8UZ2 - chains E and H of the 9 polymer chains in the assembly; structure by electron microscopy, 3.18 A resolution.

# Chain E
Protein: Acetyl-coenzyme A carboxylase carboxyl transferase subunit alpha
Source organism: Escherichia coli
Notes: EC 2.1.3.15
Reference sequence: P0ABD5 (ACCA_ECOLI); residue numbers follow UniProt; this construct covers 4-319
Sequence (316 residues; each row starts with the number of its first residue):
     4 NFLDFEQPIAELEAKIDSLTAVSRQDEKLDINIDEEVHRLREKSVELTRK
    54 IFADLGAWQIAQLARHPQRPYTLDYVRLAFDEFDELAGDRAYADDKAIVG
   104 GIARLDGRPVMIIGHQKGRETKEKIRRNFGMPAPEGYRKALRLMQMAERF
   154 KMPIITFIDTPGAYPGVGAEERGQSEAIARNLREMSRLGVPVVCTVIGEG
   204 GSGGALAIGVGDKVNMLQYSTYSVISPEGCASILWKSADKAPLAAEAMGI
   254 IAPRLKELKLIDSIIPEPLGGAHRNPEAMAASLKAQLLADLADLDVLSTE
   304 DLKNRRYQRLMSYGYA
Residues lining bound ligands: acetyl coenzyme A (ACO): Val227, Ile228, Leu237

# Chain H
Protein: Acetyl-coenzyme A carboxylase carboxyl transferase subunit beta
Source organism: Escherichia coli
Notes: EC 2.1.3.15
Reference sequence: P0A9Q5 (ACCD_ECOLI); residue numbers follow UniProt; this construct covers 2-285
Sequence (284 residues; numbered 2 to 285; the number before each row is that of its first residue):
     2 SWIERIKSNITPTRKASIPEGVWTKCDSCGQVLYRAELERNLEVCPKCDH
    52 HMRMTARNRLHSLLDEGSLVELGSELEPKDVLKFRDSKKYKDRLASAQKE
   102 TGEKDALVVMKGTLYGMPVVAAAFEFAFMGGSMGSVVGARFVRAVEQALE
   152 DNCPLICFSASGGARMQEALMSLMQMAKTSAALAKMQERGLPYISVLTDP
   202 TMGGVSASFAMLGDLNIAEPKALIGFAGPRVIEQTVREKLPPGFQRSEFL
   252 IEKGAIDMIVRRPEMRLKLASILAKLMNLPAPNP
Disordered / not traced: 2-22
Ion coordination: Zn2+: Cys27, Cys30, Cys46, Cys49
Residues lining bound ligands: acetyl coenzyme A (ACO): Phe127, Met130, Gly131, Ser133, Gly163, Gly164, Ala165, Arg166, Met167, Gln168, Pro201, Met203, Gly204, Gly205, Leu224, Phe227, Gly229, Pro230

# Chain E / chain H interface
Contacting residue pairs (44):
  Glu85(E) with Ser272(H), hydrogen bond; Lys276(H), hydrogen bond (backbone-side chain)
  Asp87(E) with Lys269(H), salt bridge; Ser272(H); Ile273(H); Lys276(H), salt bridge
  Leu89(E) with Leu216(H), hydrophobic; Asp258(H); Met259(H), hydrophobic
  Ala90(E) with Ile257(H); Asp258(H), hydrogen bond (backbone-backbone)
  Gly91(E) with Gly255(H)
  Asp92(E) with Gly255(H)
  Arg93(E) with Gly214(H), hydrogen bond (side chain-backbone); Asp215(H), hydrogen bond (side chain-backbone); Leu216(H); Asn217(H); Gly255(H), hydrogen bond (backbone-backbone); Asp258(H), salt bridge
  Tyr95(E) with Lys254(H)
  Ala96(E) with Glu253(H); Lys254(H), hydrogen bond (backbone-backbone); Gly255(H)
  Asp97(E) with Ile252(H); Glu253(H)
  Lys99(E) with Glu253(H), salt bridge
  Ile105(E) with Lys276(H); Leu277(H), hydrophobic
  Arg107(E) with Ala275(H), hydrogen bond (side chain-backbone); Lys276(H); Leu280(H), hydrogen bond (side chain-backbone); Pro281(H); Ala282(H)
  Pro112(E) with Lys276(H); Asn279(H)
  Arg145(E) with Asp258(H), salt bridge
  Met149(E) with Asp215(H); Leu216(H), hydrophobic
  Arg152(E) with Gln188(H); Asp215(H), salt bridge
  Phe153(E) with Gly191(H); Pro193(H); Asp215(H); Leu277(H)
Also at the interface, not in a pair above, chain E (22 interface residues in all): Glu88, Ala94, Ala106, Met155
Also at the interface, not in a pair above, chain H (27 interface residues in all): Leu192, Met212, Ala256

# Summary
22 residues of chain E face 27 of chain H across their interface, with 9 hydrogen bonds and 6 salt bridges.
Among the polar pairs are Asp87(E)-Lys269(H), Asp87(E)-Lys276(H) and Arg93(E)-Asp258(H). Bound to chain E:
acetyl coenzyme A. Chain H binds acetyl coenzyme A.
Here chain E is Acetyl-coenzyme A carboxylase carboxyl transferase subunit alpha and chain H is
Acetyl-coenzyme A carboxylase carboxyl transferase subunit beta, both from Escherichia coli. Entry 8UZ2 (E.
coli acetyl-CoA carboxylase, narrow helical local reconstruction, 3.18 Angstrom) was determined by electron
microscopy.
